Entry 3QJN (X-ray diffraction, 2.71 A resolution); this record covers chains A and I.

[Chain A]
Protein: SH3 and multiple ankyrin repeat domains protein 1
Source organism: Rattus norvegicus
Notes: fragment: PDZ domain
UniProtKB: Q9WV48 (SHAN1_RAT); residue numbers follow UniProt; this construct covers 654-768
Chain sequence (115 residues; each row starts with the number of its first residue):
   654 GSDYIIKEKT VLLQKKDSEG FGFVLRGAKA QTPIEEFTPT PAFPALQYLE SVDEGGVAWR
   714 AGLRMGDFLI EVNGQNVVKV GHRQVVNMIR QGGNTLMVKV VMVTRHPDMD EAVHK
Disordered / not traced: 654-655, 682-686, 759-768
Curated features (UniProtKB/Swiss-Prot):
  - modified residue: Ser-671 (Phosphoserine)

[Chain I]
Protein: Beta-PIX
Chain sequence (7 residues; numbered 640 to 646; the number before each row is that of its first residue):
   640 AWDETNL
Disordered / not traced: 640-641

[Interface between chain A and chain I]
Pairs across the interface (20; chain A residue first):
  Gly-673(A) / Leu-646(I)
  Phe-674(A) / Leu-646(I)  hydrogen bond (backbone-backbone)
  Gly-675(A) / Leu-646(I)
  Phe-676(A) / Thr-644(I)
  Phe-676(A) / Asn-645(I)
  Phe-676(A) / Leu-646(I)  hydrogen bond (backbone-backbone)
  Val-677(A) / Thr-644(I)
  Val-677(A) / Asn-645(I)
  Leu-678(A) / Glu-643(I)
  Leu-678(A) / Thr-644(I)  hydrogen bond (backbone-backbone)
  Leu-678(A) / Leu-646(I)  hydrophobic
  Arg-679(A) / Asp-642(I)
  Arg-679(A) / Glu-643(I)
  Gly-680(A) / Asp-642(I)
  Glu-703(A) / Glu-643(I)
  His-735(A) / Asp-642(I)
  His-735(A) / Glu-643(I)
  His-735(A) / Thr-644(I)  hydrogen bond
  Val-739(A) / Thr-644(I)
  Ile-742(A) / Leu-646(I)  hydrophobic
Other interface residues (no listed pair), chain A (13 interface residues in all): Arg-743

[Overview]
The interface between chain A and chain I involves 13 residues on one side and 5 on the other, with 4 hydrogen
bonds. Among the polar pairs are His-735(A)/Thr-644(I), Phe-674(A)/Leu-646(I) and Phe-676(A)/Leu-646(I).
Here chain A is SH3 and multiple ankyrin repeat domains protein 1 (Rattus norvegicus) and chain I is Beta-PIX.
Entry 3QJN (Structural flexibility of Shank PDZ domain is important for its binding to different ligands) was
determined by X-ray diffraction together with 3QJM from the same study.
